PDB entry 6LOF | X-ray diffraction, 2.60 A resolution | chains A and B of the 4 polymer chains in the assembly

Chain A (and B):
Name: GFP-like fluorescent chromoprotein FP538
Organism: Zoanthus sp
Notes: chain B of this document is another copy of the same molecule, construct and numbering; everything in this record applies to it too
UniProtKB: Q9U6Y4 (GFPL2_ZOASP); aligned to UniProt positions 69-231 over residues 69-231
Chain sequence (164 residues; numbered 66 to 231; 2 numbers in that range are skipped by the numbering (no residue carries them; nothing is unmodelled there); the number before each row is that of its first residue):
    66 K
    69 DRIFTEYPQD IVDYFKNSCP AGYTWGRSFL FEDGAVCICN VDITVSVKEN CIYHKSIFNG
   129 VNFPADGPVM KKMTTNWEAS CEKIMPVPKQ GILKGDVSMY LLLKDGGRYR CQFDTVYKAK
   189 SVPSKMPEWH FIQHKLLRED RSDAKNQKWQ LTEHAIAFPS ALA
Unresolved in the structure: 231
Construct notes: chromophore (66, 66); engineered mutation Val129 (Met in Q9U6Y4)
Modified / non-standard residues: Lys66 (chromophore; CH7)
Glycans and other covalent adducts: covalent link Lys66-Asp69

Chain A / chain B interface:
Contacting residue pairs (42; chain A residue first):
  Glu146(A) - Lys151(B)  salt bridge
  Glu146(A) - Trp197(B)  hydrogen bond
  Ala147(A) - Lys151(B)  hydrogen bond (backbone-side chain)
  Ala147(A) - Trp197(B)
  Ala147(A) - Ser228(B)
  Ser148(A) - Phe199(B)
  Cys149(A) - Cys149(B)  hydrophobic
  Cys149(A) - Phe199(B)  hydrophobic
  Lys151(A) - Glu146(B)  salt bridge
  Lys151(A) - Ala147(B)  hydrogen bond (side chain-backbone)
  Met153(A) - Tyr168(B)
  Met153(A) - Arg176(B)
  Asp164(A) - Ser166(B)  hydrogen bond
  Asp164(A) - Tyr168(B)  hydrogen bond
  Asp164(A) - Arg178(B)
  Ser166(A) - Asp164(B)  hydrogen bond
  Tyr168(A) - Met153(B)
  Tyr168(A) - Asp164(B)  hydrogen bond
  Arg176(A) - Met153(B)
  Arg176(A) - Trp197(B)
  Arg178(A) - Asp164(B)  salt bridge
  Arg178(A) - Gln180(B)
  Arg178(A) - Asp182(B)  salt bridge
  Gln180(A) - Arg178(B)
  Asp182(A) - Arg178(B)  salt bridge
  Trp197(A) - Glu146(B)
  Trp197(A) - Ala147(B)
  Phe199(A) - Ser148(B)
  Phe199(A) - Cys149(B)  hydrophobic
  Phe199(A) - Gln201(B)
  Gln201(A) - Ala229(B)  hydrogen bond (side chain-backbone)
  Gln201(A) - Leu230(B)
  Lys203(A) - Leu230(B)
  His222(A) - Leu230(B)
  Phe226(A) - Ala229(B)  hydrophobic
  Ser228(A) - Gln201(B)
  Ala229(A) - Gln201(B)  hydrogen bond (backbone-side chain)
  Ala229(A) - Phe226(B)  hydrophobic
  Leu230(A) - Gln201(B)
  Leu230(A) - His202(B)
  Leu230(A) - Lys203(B)
  Leu230(A) - His222(B)
Interface residues without a listed pair, chain A (25 interface residues in all): Pro154, His202, Ile224
Interface residues without a listed pair, chain B (25 interface residues in all): Pro154, Ile224

Overview:
Chain A and chain B each contribute 25 residues to their interface, with 9 hydrogen bonds and 5 salt bridges.
Polar contacts include Glu146(A)-Lys151(B), Arg178(A)-Asp164(B) and Arg178(A)-Asp182(B).
Chain A and chain B are both GFP-like fluorescent chromoprotein FP538 (Zoanthus sp); the structure, Crystal
structure of ZsYellow soaked by Cu2+, was determined by X-ray diffraction.
